Entry 8JER (electron microscopy, 3.45 A resolution); this record covers chains A and H of the 5 polymer chains in the assembly.

# Chain A
Name: Guanine nucleotide-binding protein G(o) subunit alpha
Organism: Homo sapiens
UniProt: P09471 (GNAO_HUMAN); numbering as in UniProt; present here: 6-57, 183-230, 241-354
Amino-acid sequence (240 residues; numbered -11 to 354; 126 numbers in that range are skipped by the numbering (no residue carries them; nothing is unmodelled there); the number before each row is that of its first residue; numbers below 1 keep their minus sign (Met-11 is residue -11)):
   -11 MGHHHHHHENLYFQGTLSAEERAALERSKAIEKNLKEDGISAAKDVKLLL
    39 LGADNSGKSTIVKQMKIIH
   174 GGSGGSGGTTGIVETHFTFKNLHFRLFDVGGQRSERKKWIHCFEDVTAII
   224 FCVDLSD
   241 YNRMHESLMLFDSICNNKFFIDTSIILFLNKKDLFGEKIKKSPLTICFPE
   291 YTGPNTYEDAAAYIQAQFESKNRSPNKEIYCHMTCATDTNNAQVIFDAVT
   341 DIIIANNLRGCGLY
Disordered / not traced: -11 to 5, 54-57, 174-182, 241-244
Construct notes: initiating methionine (-11); expression tag (-10 to 5); engineered mutation Asp42 (Gly in P09471), Asn43 (Glu in P09471), Asp227 (Ala in P09471), Asp230 (Gly in P09471), Ala332 (Ile in P09471), Ile335 (Val in P09471); linker (174-182)
UniProt features mapped onto this chain:
  - region: Lys35 to Ala41, Ser44 to Thr48 (G1 motif), Phe197 to Arg206 (G3 motif), Ile266 to Asp273 (G4 motif), Thr324 to Thr329 (G5 motif)
  - binding site (GTP): Lys46, Ser47, Thr48, Asn270, Asp273, Cys325
  - binding site (Mg(2+)): Ser47
  - natural variant: Gly40 (G40R: In DEE17 and NEDIM; G40W: Found in a patient with intractable early-onset epilepsy), Ser47 (S47G: In NEDIM), Gln52 (Q52P: Found in a patient with intractable early-onset epilepsy; Q52R: In DEE17), Ile56 (I56T: In NEDIM), Thr191 to Phe197 (deletion: In DEE17), Gly203 (G203R: In DEE17), Arg209 (R209C: In DEE17 and NEDIM; R209G: In NEDIM; R209H: In NEDIM; R209L: In NEDIM), Glu246 (E246G: In NEDIM; E246K: In NEDIM), Ile279 (I279N: In DEE17)
  - modified residue: Gln205 (5-glutamyl histamine), Cys351 (ADP-ribosylcysteine)
  - lipidation: Cys351 (S-palmitoyl cysteine)
  - mutagenesis: Cys351 (C351A: Strong loss of binding to ADGRG3)

# Chain H
Name: ScFv16 Antibody fragment
Organism: Mus musculus
Notes: antibody fragment or engineered binder
Amino-acid sequence (248 residues; row label = number of the first residue in the row):
     1 DVQLVESGGGLVQPGGSRKLSCSASGFAFSSFGMHWVRQAPEKGLEWVAY
    51 ISSGSGTIYYADTVKGRFTISRDDPKNTLFLQMTSLRSEDTAMYYCVRSI
   101 YYYGSSPFDFWGQGTTLTVSSGGGGSGGGGSGGGGSDIVMTQATSSVPVT
   151 PGESVSISCRSSKSLLHSNGNTYLYWFLQRPGQSPQLLIYRMSNLASGVP
   201 DRFSGSGSGTAFTLTISRLEAEDVGVYYCMQHLEYPLTFGAGTKLELK
Disordered / not traced: 73-75, 121-134
Cystine bridges: Cys22-Cys96, Cys159-Cys229

# Chain A / chain H interface
Contacting residue pairs - 15 pairs, chain A then chain H:
  Ser6(A) with His167(H), hydrogen bond (backbone-side chain)
  Ala7(A) with Tyr173(H), hydrophobic; Leu233(H)
  Glu8(A) with Tyr101(H); Tyr173(H); Tyr175(H), hydrogen bond; Arg191(H), salt bridge; His232(H), salt bridge
  Arg10(A) with Tyr59(H), hydrogen bond
  Ala11(A) with Tyr101(H), hydrophobic
  Glu14(A) with Ser52(H), hydrogen bond; Thr57(H), hydrogen bond
  Arg15(A) with Ile100(H); Tyr101(H); Tyr102(H)
Also at the interface, not in a pair above, chain A (8 interface residues in all): Ala12
Also at the interface, not in a pair above, chain H (15 interface residues in all): Ser31, Tyr50, Pro107

# Summary
8 residues of chain A and 15 residues of chain H are in contact; the contacts include 5 hydrogen bonds and 2
salt bridges. Among the polar pairs are Glu8(A)-Arg191(H), Glu8(A)-His232(H) and Ser6(A)-His167(H).
Chain A is Guanine nucleotide-binding protein G(o) subunit alpha (Homo sapiens) and chain H is ScFv16 Antibody
fragment (Mus musculus); the structure, Structure of Acipimox-GPR109A-G protein complex, was determined by
electron microscopy, deposited together with 8IY9, 8IYH, 8IYW and 8JHN.
